3J6G - chains B and D of the 18 polymer chains in the assembly; structure by electron microscopy, 5.50 A resolution (low resolution: residue-level contacts below are approximate; hydrogen-bond / salt-bridge calls are withheld).

[Chain B (and D)]
Name: Tubulin beta chain
From: Sus scrofa
Notes: chain D of this document is another copy of the same molecule, construct and numbering; everything in this record applies to it too
UniProtKB: P02554 (TBB_PIG); the author numbering skips numbers that UniProt does not, so the offset changes along the chain: 1-44 = UniProt 1-44; 47-360 = UniProt 45-358; 369-437 = UniProt 359-427
Sequence (427 residues; each row starts with the number of its first residue; note: 10 numbers in that range are skipped by the numbering (no residue carries them; nothing is unmodelled there)):
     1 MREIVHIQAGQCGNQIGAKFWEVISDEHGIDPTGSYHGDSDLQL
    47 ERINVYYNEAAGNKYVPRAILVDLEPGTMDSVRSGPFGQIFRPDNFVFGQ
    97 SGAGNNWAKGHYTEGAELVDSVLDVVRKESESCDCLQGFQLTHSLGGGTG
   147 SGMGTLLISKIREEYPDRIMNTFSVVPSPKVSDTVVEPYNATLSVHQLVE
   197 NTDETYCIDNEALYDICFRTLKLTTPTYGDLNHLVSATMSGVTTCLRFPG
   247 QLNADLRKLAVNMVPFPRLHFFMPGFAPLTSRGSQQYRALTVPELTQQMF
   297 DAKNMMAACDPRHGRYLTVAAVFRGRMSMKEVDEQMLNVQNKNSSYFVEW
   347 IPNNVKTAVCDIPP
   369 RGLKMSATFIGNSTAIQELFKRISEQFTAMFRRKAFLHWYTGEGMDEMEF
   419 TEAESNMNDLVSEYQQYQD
Disordered / not traced: 1
UniProt features mapped onto this chain:
  - motif: Met1 to Ile4 (MREI motif)
  - binding site (GTP): Gln11, Glu71, Ser140, Gly144, Thr145, Gly146, Asn206, Asn228
  - binding site (Mg(2+)): Glu71
  - modified residue: Ser40 (Phosphoserine), Lys60 (N6-acetyllysine), Ser174 (Phosphoserine), Thr287 (Phosphothreonine), Thr292 (Phosphothreonine), Arg320 (Omega-N-methylarginine)
  - cross-link (Glycyl lysine isopeptide (Lys-Gly)): Lys60 (interchain with G-Cter in ubiquitin), Lys326 (interchain with G-Cter in ubiquitin)
Ligand contacts:
  - GDP (guanosine-5'-diphosphate): Gly10, Gln11, Cys12, Gln15, Ile16, Asn101, Ser140, Gly142, Gly143, Gly144, Thr145, Gly146, Val171, Pro173, Ser174, Val177, Glu183, Asn206, Leu209, Tyr224, Asn228
  - taxol (TA1): Glu22, Val23, Asp26, Glu27, Leu217, Asp226, His229, Leu230, Ala233, Ser236, Gly237, Phe272, Pro274, Leu275, Thr276, Gln281, Arg369, Gly370, Leu371
What the authors report for this chain:
  - self-association interface (contacts with another copy of this molecule): Tyr283
  - conformationally variable residues (loop rearrangement): Tyr283

[How chain B and chain D interact]
Contacting residue pairs - 12 pairs, chain B then chain D:
  Ala56(B) - Tyr283(D)
  Val62(B) - Tyr283(D)
  Gln85(B) - Tyr283(D)
  Ile86(B) - Tyr283(D)
  Phe87(B) - Tyr283(D)
  Arg88(B) - Tyr283(D)
  Pro89(B) - Tyr283(D)
  Asp90(B) - Arg284(D)
  Lys124(B) - Gln293(D)
  Lys124(B) - Asp297(D)
  Glu127(B) - Gln293(D)
  Glu127(B) - Lys338(D)
Interface residues without a listed pair, chain B (12 interface residues in all): Glu55, Lys60
Interface residues without a listed pair, chain D (8 interface residues in all): Gln282, Ala285, Lys299

[Overview]
12 residues of chain B face 8 of chain D across their interface. Chain B binds GDP and taxol. UniProt lists 8
GTP-binding residues and Mg2+-binding residue Glu71(B) on chain B. From the paper: conformational variability
at Tyr283(B); a self-association interface involving Tyr283(B).
Chain B and chain D are both Tubulin beta chain (Sus scrofa); the structure, Minimized average structure of
microtubules stabilized by taxol, was determined by electron microscopy, deposited together with 3J6E and
3J6F.
